Entry 6O17 (X-ray diffraction, 1.58 A resolution); this record covers chains A and B.

# Chain A
Molecule: Insulin chain A
From: Homo sapiens
UniProtKB: P01308 (INS_HUMAN); residues 1-21 here correspond to UniProt positions 90-110 (UniProt number = residue number + 89)
Sequence (21 residues; each row starts with the number of its first residue):
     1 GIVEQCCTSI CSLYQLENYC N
Disulfides: C6-C11

# Chain B
Molecule: Insulin chain B
From: Homo sapiens
UniProtKB: P01308 (INS_HUMAN); residues 1-29 here correspond to UniProt positions 25-53 (UniProt number = residue number + 24)
Sequence (29 residues; each row starts with the number of its first residue):
     1 FVNQHLCGSH LVEALYLVCG ERGFFYTPK

# Interface between chain A and chain B
Contacting residue pairs (42):
  G1(A) with K29(B)
  I2(A) with L11(B), hydrophobic; L15(B), hydrophobic; T27(B)
  V3(A) with P28(B), hydrophobic
  C6(A) with Q4(B); H5(B); L6(B), hydrogen bond (backbone-backbone); L11(B), hydrophobic
  C7(A) with H5(B); L6(B), hydrogen bond (backbone-backbone); C7(B), disulfide
  T8(A) with H5(B)
  S9(A) with H5(B)
  I10(A) with N3(B); Q4(B); H5(B)
  C11(A) with V2(B); N3(B); Q4(B), hydrogen bond (backbone-backbone); L6(B), hydrophobic
  S12(A) with V2(B); N3(B)
  L13(A) with V2(B); V18(B), hydrophobic
  L16(A) with V2(B), hydrophobic; L11(B), hydrophobic; L15(B)
  E17(A) with V18(B); R22(B), salt bridge
  N18(A) with F25(B)
  Y19(A) with L15(B), hydrophobic; F24(B); F25(B), hydrogen bond (backbone-backbone)
  C20(A) with C19(B), disulfide; R22(B); G23(B); F25(B)
  N21(A) with R22(B); G23(B), hydrogen bond (backbone-backbone); F24(B), hydrogen bond (side chain-backbone); F25(B)
Also at the interface, not in a pair above, chain B (19 interface residues in all): A14, Y26
Inter-chain disulfides: C7(A)-C7(B), C20(A)-C19(B)

# Summary
The interface between chain A and chain B involves 17 residues on one side and 19 on the other; the contacts
include 2 disulfide bonds, 6 hydrogen bonds and 1 salt bridge. Polar pairs include E17(A)-R22(B),
N21(A)-F24(B) and C6(A)-L6(B).
Chain A is Insulin chain A and chain B is Insulin chain B, both from Homo sapiens; the structure, Recombinant
Human Insulin, was determined by X-ray diffraction.
